4R8G - chains B and A of the 4 polymer chains in the assembly; structure by X-ray diffraction, 3.50 A resolution.

== Chain B (and A) ==
Protein: Calmodulin
Organism: Xenopus laevis
Notes: chain A of this document is another copy of the same molecule, construct and numbering; everything in this record applies to it too
Reference sequence: P62155 (CALM_XENLA); residues 1-148 here correspond to UniProt positions 2-149 (UniProt number = residue number + 1)
Chain sequence (148 residues; each row starts with the number of its first residue):
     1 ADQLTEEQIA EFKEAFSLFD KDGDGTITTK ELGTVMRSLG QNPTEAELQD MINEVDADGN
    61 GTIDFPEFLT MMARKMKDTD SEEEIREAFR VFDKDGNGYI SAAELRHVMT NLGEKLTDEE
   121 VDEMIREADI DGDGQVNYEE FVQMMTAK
Unresolved in the structure: 1-2, 77-79, 130-134, 147-148 (chain A: 1-2, 147-148)
From the paper describing this entry:
  - conformationally variable residues (helix shift): Phe19

== How chain B and chain A interact ==
Residue-residue contacts (7):
  Ala103(B) - Lys21(A)
  His107(B) - Leu18(A)  hydrogen bond (side chain-backbone)
  His107(B) - Lys21(A)
  Asn111(B) - Glu14(A)
  Asn111(B) - Ser17(A)
  Leu112(B) - Glu14(A)
  Gly113(B) - Glu14(A)
Other interface residues (no listed pair), chain B (6 interface residues in all): Val108

== Summary ==
6 residues of chain B face 4 of chain A across their interface, with 1 hydrogen bond. Its one hydrogen-bonded
contact is His107(B)-Leu18(A). From the paper: conformational variability at Phe19(B).
Chain B and chain A are both Calmodulin (Xenopus laevis); the structure, Crystal Structure of Myosin-1c tail
in complex with Calmodulin, was determined by X-ray diffraction.
